5L5P - chains A and G of the 28 polymer chains in the assembly; structure by X-ray diffraction, 2.80 A resolution.

Chain A:
Name: Proteasome subunit alpha type-2
From: Saccharomyces cerevisiae (strain ATCC 204508 / S288c)
Notes: EC 3.4.25.1
UniProtKB: P23639 (PSA2_YEAST); numbering as in UniProt (aligned over 1-250)
Chain sequence (250 residues; each row starts with the number of its first residue):
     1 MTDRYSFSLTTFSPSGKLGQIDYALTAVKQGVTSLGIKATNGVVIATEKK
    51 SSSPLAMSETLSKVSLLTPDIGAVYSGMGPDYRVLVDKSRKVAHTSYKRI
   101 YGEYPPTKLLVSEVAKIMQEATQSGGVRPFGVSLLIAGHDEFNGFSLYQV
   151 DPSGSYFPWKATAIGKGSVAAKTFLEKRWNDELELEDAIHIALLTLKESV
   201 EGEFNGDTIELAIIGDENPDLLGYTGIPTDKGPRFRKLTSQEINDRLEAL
UniProt features mapped onto this chain:
  - cross-link: Lys108 (Glycyl lysine isopeptide (Lys-Gly) (interchain with G-Cter in ubiquitin))

Chain G:
Name: Proteasome subunit alpha type-1
From: Saccharomyces cerevisiae (strain ATCC 204508 / S288c)
Notes: EC 3.4.25.1
UniProtKB: P21243 (PSA1_YEAST); residues -8 to 243 here correspond to UniProt positions 1-252 (UniProt number = residue number + 9)
Chain sequence (252 residues; each row starts with the number of its first residue; numbers below 1 keep their minus sign (Met-8 is residue -8)):
    -8 MSGAAAASAAGYDRHITIFSPEGRLYQVEYAFKATNQTNINSLAVRGKDC
    42 TVVISQKKVPDKLLDPTTVSYIFCISRTIGMVVNGPIPDARNAALRAKAE
    92 AAEFRYKYGYDMPCDVLAKRMANLSQIYTQRAYMRPLGVILTFVSVDEEL
   142 GPSIYKTDPAGYYVGYKATATGPKQQEITTNLENHFKKSKIDHINEESWE
   192 KVVEFAITHMIDALGTEFSKNDLEVGVATKDKFFTLSAENIEERLVAIAE
   242 QD
Unresolved in the structure: -8 to 1, 243

Interface between chain A and chain G:
Contacting residue pairs (63; chain A residue first):
  Asp3(A) - Tyr124(G)
  Tyr5(A) - Ile7(G)
  Tyr5(A) - Ala123(G)  hydrophobic
  Tyr5(A) - Tyr124(G)  hydrophobic
  Leu9(A) - Ile9(G)  hydrophobic
  Leu9(A) - Ala123(G)  hydrophobic
  Gln20(A) - Ile9(G)
  Gln20(A) - Phe10(G)  hydrogen bond (side chain-backbone)
  Tyr23(A) - Phe10(G)  hydrophobic
  Tyr23(A) - Ser11(G)
  Tyr23(A) - Pro12(G)  hydrophobic
  Tyr23(A) - Gly14(G)
  Ala24(A) - Phe10(G)  hydrophobic
  Thr26(A) - Pro12(G)
  Thr26(A) - Glu13(G)
  Ala27(A) - Gly14(G)
  Ser52(A) - Tyr153(G)  hydrogen bond
  Pro54(A) - Lys158(G)
  Pro54(A) - Glu174(G)
  Leu55(A) - Tyr157(G)
  Leu55(A) - Lys158(G)  hydrogen bond (backbone-backbone)
  Leu55(A) - Ala159(G)
  Leu55(A) - Thr170(G)
  Leu55(A) - Glu174(G)
  Leu55(A) - Phe177(G)  hydrophobic
  Ala56(A) - Gly156(G)
  Ala56(A) - Tyr157(G)  hydrophobic
  Met57(A) - Arg37(G)
  Met57(A) - Val155(G)
  Met57(A) - Gly156(G)  hydrogen bond (backbone-backbone)
  Met57(A) - Tyr157(G)
  Met57(A) - Lys158(G)
  Thr60(A) - Tyr146(G)
  Thr60(A) - Val155(G)
  Thr60(A) - Gly156(G)  hydrogen bond (side chain-backbone)
  Leu61(A) - Tyr153(G)  hydrophobic
  Met78(A) - Phe10(G)  hydrophobic
  Met78(A) - Leu16(G)  hydrophobic
  Pro80(A) - Gln117(G)
  Pro80(A) - Ala151(G)
  Pro80(A) - Gly152(G)
  Pro80(A) - Tyr153(G)
  Asp81(A) - Gln117(G)
  Arg83(A) - Ala113(G)  hydrogen bond (side chain-backbone)
  Arg83(A) - Asn114(G)
  Arg83(A) - Gly152(G)  hydrogen bond (side chain-backbone)
  Arg83(A) - Tyr154(G)
  Val84(A) - Asn114(G)
  Val84(A) - Gln117(G)
  Asp87(A) - Lys110(G)  salt bridge
  Asp87(A) - Asn114(G)
  Gly126(A) - Arg122(G)
  Gly126(A) - Ala123(G)  hydrogen bond (backbone-backbone)
  Val127(A) - Gln121(G)
  Val127(A) - Arg122(G)
  Arg128(A) - Thr8(G)
  Arg128(A) - Phe10(G)
  Arg128(A) - Leu16(G)
  Arg128(A) - Thr120(G)  hydrogen bond (side chain-backbone)
  Arg128(A) - Gln121(G)  hydrogen bond (backbone-backbone)
  Pro129(A) - Phe10(G)
  Phe130(A) - Gln121(G)
  Gly131(A) - Phe10(G)
Also at the interface, not in a pair above, chain A (31 interface residues in all): Met1, Thr2, Ser53, Ala121
Also at the interface, not in a pair above, chain G (33 interface residues in all): Leu173

In short:
31 residues of chain A face 33 of chain G across their interface, with 10 hydrogen bonds and 1 salt bridge.
Polar contacts include Asp87(A)-Lys110(G), Gln20(A)-Phe10(G) and Ser52(A)-Tyr153(G).
Chain A is Proteasome subunit alpha type-2 and chain G is Proteasome subunit alpha type-1, both from
Saccharomyces cerevisiae (strain ATCC 204508 / S288c); the structure, Yeast 20S proteasome with human beta5i
(1-138) and human beta6 (97-111; 118-133) in complex with epoxyketone ..., was determined by X-ray
diffraction, deposited together with 5L52, 5L54, 5L55, 5L5A, 5L5B, 5L5D and 30 further entries.
